9DTQ - chains A and D of the 4 polymer chains in the assembly; structure by electron microscopy, 2.87 A resolution.

== Chain A ==
Molecule: Histone deacetylase 2
From: Homo sapiens
Notes: EC 3.5.1.98, 3.5.1.-
UniProtKB: Q92769 (HDAC2_HUMAN); numbering as in UniProt (aligned over 2-488)
Chain sequence (487 residues; each row starts with the number of its first residue):
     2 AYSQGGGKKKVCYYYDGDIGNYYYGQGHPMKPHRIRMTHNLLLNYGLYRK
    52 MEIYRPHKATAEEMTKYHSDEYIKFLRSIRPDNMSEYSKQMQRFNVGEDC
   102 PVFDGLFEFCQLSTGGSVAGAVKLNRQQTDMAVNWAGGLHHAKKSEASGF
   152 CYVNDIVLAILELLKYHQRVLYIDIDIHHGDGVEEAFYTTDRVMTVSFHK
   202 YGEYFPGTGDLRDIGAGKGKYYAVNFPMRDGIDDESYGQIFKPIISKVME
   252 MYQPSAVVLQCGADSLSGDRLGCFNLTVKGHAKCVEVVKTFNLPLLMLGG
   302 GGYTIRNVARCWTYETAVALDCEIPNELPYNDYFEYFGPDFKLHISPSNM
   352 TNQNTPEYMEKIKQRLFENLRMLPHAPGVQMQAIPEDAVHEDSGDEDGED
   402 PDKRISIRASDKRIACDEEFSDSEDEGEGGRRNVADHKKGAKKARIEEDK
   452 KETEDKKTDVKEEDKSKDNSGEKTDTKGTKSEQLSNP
Disordered / not traced: 2-8, 376-488
Swiss-Prot annotation at these positions:
  - active site: His142
  - binding site (1D-myo-inositol 1,4,5,6-tetrakisphosphate): Gly28, Lys32, Arg271
  - binding site (Ca(2+)): Asp175, Asp177, His179, Phe188, Thr191, Val194, Ser198, Phe199, Tyr223
  - binding site (Zn(2+)): Asp177, His179, Asp265
  - modified residue: Lys75 (N6-acetyllysine), Lys221 (N6-acetyllysine), Cys262 (S-nitrosocysteine), Cys274 (S-nitrosocysteine), Ser394 (Phosphoserine), Ser407 (Phosphoserine), Ser422 (Phosphoserine), Ser424 (Phosphoserine)
  - cross-link (Glycyl lysine isopeptide (Lys-Gly)): Lys75 (interchain with G-Cter in SUMO2), Lys439 (interchain with G-Cter in SUMO2), Lys452 (interchain with G-Cter in SUMO2), Lys458 (interchain with G-Cter in SUMO2), Lys462 (interchain with G-Cter in SUMO2), Lys478 (interchain with G-Cter in SUMO2), Lys481 (interchain with G-Cter in SUMO2)
Small-molecule neighbours: inositol hexakisphosphate (IHP): Tyr24, Gly26, Gln27, Gly28, His29, Pro30, Lys32, Arg271, Ile306

== Chain D ==
Molecule: REST corepressor 1
From: Homo sapiens
UniProtKB: Q9UKL0 (RCOR1_HUMAN); residues -18 to 381 here correspond to UniProt positions 86-485 (UniProt number = residue number + 104)
Chain sequence (401 residues; numbered -19 to 381; the number before each row is that of its first residue; numbers below 1 keep their minus sign (Met-19 is residue -19)):
   -19 MSWEEGSSGSSSDEEHGGGGMRVGPQYQAVVPDFDPAKLARRSQERDNLG
    31 MLVWSPNQNLSEAKLDEYIAIAKEKHGYNMEQALGMLFWHKHNIEKSLAD
    81 LPNFTPFPDEWTVEDKVLFEQAFSFHGKTFHRIQQMLPDKSIASLVKFYY
   131 SWKKTRTKTSVMDRHARKQKREREESEDELEEANGNNPIDIEVDQNKESK
   181 KEVPPTETVPQVKKEKHSTQAKNRAKRKPPKGMFLSQEDVEAVSANATAA
   231 TTVLRQLDMELVSVKRQIQNIKQTNSALKEKLDGGIEPYRLPEVIQKCNA
   281 RWTTEEQLLAVQAIRKYGRDFQAISDVIGNKSVVQVKNFFVNYRRRFNID
   331 EVLQEWEAEHGKEETNGPSNQKPVKSPDNSIKMPEEEDEAPVLDVRYASA
   381 S
Disordered / not traced: -19 to 0, 129-132, 136-381
Construct notes: initiating methionine (-19)
Swiss-Prot annotation at these positions:
  - modified residue (Phosphoserine): Ser23, Ser156, Ser356
  - cross-link (Glycyl lysine isopeptide (Lys-Gly)): Lys18 (interchain with G-Cter in SUMO2), Lys193 (interchain with G-Cter in SUMO2), Lys362 (interchain with G-Cter in SUMO2)

== Interface between chain A and chain D ==
Residue-residue contacts (68; chain A residue first):
  Asn22(A) - Ala123(D)
  Asn22(A) - Val126(D)
  Asn22(A) - Lys127(D)
  Tyr24(A) - Lys108(D)
  Tyr24(A) - Phe110(D)  hydrophobic
  Tyr24(A) - Val126(D)  hydrophobic
  Arg37(A) - Lys127(D)
  His40(A) - Glu61(D)
  Leu44(A) - Met60(D)
  Asn45(A) - Met60(D)
  Tyr49(A) - Trp34(D)
  Tyr49(A) - Glu61(D)
  Tyr49(A) - Leu64(D)  hydrophobic
  Arg50(A) - Trp34(D)  hydrogen bond (backbone-side chain)
  Arg50(A) - Pro36(D)
  Arg50(A) - Glu42(D)  salt bridge
  Arg50(A) - Leu45(D)
  Arg50(A) - Asp46(D)  salt bridge
  Arg50(A) - Leu64(D)
  Lys51(A) - Pro36(D)
  Met52(A) - Trp34(D)
  Met52(A) - Pro36(D)
  Glu53(A) - Trp34(D)
  Glu53(A) - Ser35(D)  hydrogen bond
  Glu53(A) - Pro36(D)
  Ile54(A) - Leu32(D)
  Ile54(A) - Val33(D)  hydrogen bond (backbone-backbone)
  Ile54(A) - Trp34(D)  hydrogen bond (backbone-backbone)
  Tyr55(A) - Met31(D)
  Tyr55(A) - Leu32(D)
  Arg56(A) - Gly30(D)
  Arg56(A) - Met31(D)  hydrogen bond (backbone-backbone)
  Arg56(A) - Val33(D)
  His58(A) - Leu29(D)
  Tyr68(A) - Tyr7(D)
  Tyr68(A) - Ala9(D)  hydrophobic
  Asp83(A) - His111(D)
  Asp105(A) - Ile122(D)
  Ala120(A) - Leu29(D)
  Arg127(A) - Ser23(D)
  Arg127(A) - Glu25(D)  hydrogen bond (side chain-backbone)
  Arg127(A) - Arg26(D)
  Arg127(A) - Asp27(D)  hydrogen bond (side chain-backbone)
  Arg127(A) - Asn28(D)
  Lys144(A) - Arg2(D)
  Lys145(A) - Pro5(D)
  Lys145(A) - Gln6(D)
  Lys145(A) - Gln8(D)  hydrogen bond (side chain-backbone)
  Lys166(A) - Leu19(D)
  Lys166(A) - Arg22(D)
  Tyr167(A) - Leu19(D)
  Tyr167(A) - Arg22(D)  hydrogen bond (side chain-backbone)
  Tyr167(A) - Ser23(D)  hydrogen bond (side chain-backbone)
  Gln169(A) - Phe14(D)
  Glu185(A) - Met1(D)
  Glu186(A) - Arg2(D)  salt bridge
  Glu186(A) - Tyr7(D)
  Glu186(A) - Gln8(D)  hydrogen bond (backbone-side chain)
  Ala187(A) - Gln8(D)
  Ala187(A) - Ala9(D)  hydrogen bond (backbone-backbone)
  Tyr189(A) - Met1(D)
  Tyr189(A) - Gln8(D)
  Thr190(A) - Val3(D)
  Thr190(A) - Gln8(D)
  Arg193(A) - Pro12(D)  hydrogen bond (side chain-backbone)
  Arg193(A) - Phe14(D)
  Glu336(A) - Lys134(D)  salt bridge
  Tyr337(A) - Lys133(D)
Also at the interface, not in a pair above, chain A (52 interface residues in all): Gly21, Gln27, Pro57, Val119, Val123, Lys124, Asn126, Gln129, Leu162, Glu163, Leu165, His168, His180, Asp182, Phe188, Thr191, Thr209, Asp214, Ala217
Also at the interface, not in a pair above, chain D (44 interface residues in all): Val10, Val11, Asp13, Thr109

== In short ==
The interface between chain A and chain D involves 52 residues on one side and 44 on the other; the contacts
include 13 hydrogen bonds and 4 salt bridges. Among the polar pairs are Arg50(A)-Glu42(D), Arg50(A)-Asp46(D)
and Glu186(A)-Arg2(D). Ligands of chain A: inositol hexakisphosphate.
Chain A is Histone deacetylase 2 and chain D is REST corepressor 1, both from Homo sapiens; the structure, The
structure of HDAC2-CoREST in complex with KBTBD4R313PRR mutant, was determined by electron microscopy (same
publication as 8VPQ and 8VRT).
